Entry 4UZF (X-ray diffraction, 2.52 A resolution); this record covers chains A and B.

# Chain A
Protein: Riboflavin biosynthesis protein ribf
From: Corynebacterium ammoniagenes
Notes: EC 2.7.1.26, 2.7.7.2
Reference sequence: Q59263 (RIBF_CORAM); residue numbers follow UniProt; this construct covers 1-338
Chain sequence (338 residues; row label = number of the first residue in the row):
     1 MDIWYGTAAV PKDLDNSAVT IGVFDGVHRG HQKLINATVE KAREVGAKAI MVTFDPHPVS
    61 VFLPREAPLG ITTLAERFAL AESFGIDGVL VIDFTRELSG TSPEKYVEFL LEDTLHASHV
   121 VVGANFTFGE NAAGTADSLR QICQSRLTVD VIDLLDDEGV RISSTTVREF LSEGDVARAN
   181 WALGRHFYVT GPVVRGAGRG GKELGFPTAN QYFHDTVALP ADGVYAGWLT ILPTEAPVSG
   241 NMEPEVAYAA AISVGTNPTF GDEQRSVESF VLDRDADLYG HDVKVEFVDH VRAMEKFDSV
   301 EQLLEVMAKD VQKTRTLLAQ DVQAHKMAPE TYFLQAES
Disordered / not traced: 259-262
Differences from the reference sequence: engineered mutation Glu66 (Arg in Q59263)
Residues lining bound ligands: pyrophosphate (PPV): Gly22, Val23, Phe24, His28, His31, Asn125, Ser163, Ser164

# Chain B
Protein: Riboflavin biosynthesis protein ribf
From: Corynebacterium ammoniagenes
Notes: EC 2.7.1.26, 2.7.7.2
Reference sequence: Q59263 (RIBF_CORAM); residues 1001-1338 here correspond to UniProt positions 1-338 (UniProt number = residue number - 1000)
Chain sequence (338 residues; row label = number of the first residue in the row):
  1001 MDIWYGTAAV PKDLDNSAVT IGVFDGVHRG HQKLINATVE KAREVGAKAI MVTFDPHPVS
  1061 VFLPREAPLG ITTLAERFAL AESFGIDGVL VIDFTRELSG TSPEKYVEFL LEDTLHASHV
  1121 VVGANFTFGE NAAGTADSLR QICQSRLTVD VIDLLDDEGV RISSTTVREF LSEGDVARAN
  1181 WALGRHFYVT GPVVRGAGRG GKELGFPTAN QYFHDTVALP ADGVYAGWLT ILPTEAPVSG
  1241 NMEPEVAYAA AISVGTNPTF GDEQRSVESF VLDRDADLYG HDVKVEFVDH VRAMEKFDSV
  1301 EQLLEVMAKD VQKTRTLLAQ DVQAHKMAPE TYFLQAES
Disordered / not traced: 1260-1262
Differences from the reference sequence: engineered mutation Glu1066 (Arg66 in Q59263)
Residues lining bound ligands: pyrophosphate (PPV): Gly1022, Val1023, Phe1024, His1028, His1031, Asn1125, Ser1163, Ser1164

# Chain A / chain B interface
Pairs across the interface (29):
  Met1(A) - Pro1237(B)
  Ile3(A) - Pro1237(B)  hydrophobic
  Ile3(A) - Ser1239(B)  hydrogen bond (backbone-side chain)
  Tyr5(A) - Arg1199(B)
  Tyr5(A) - Ser1239(B)
  Tyr5(A) - Asp1277(B)
  Tyr5(A) - Tyr1279(B)
  Ala8(A) - Lys1202(B)
  Asp55(A) - Arg1195(B)  salt bridge
  Asp55(A) - Arg1199(B)  salt bridge
  Thr73(A) - Tyr1279(B)
  Leu74(A) - Arg1195(B)
  Leu74(A) - Tyr1279(B)  hydrogen bond (backbone-side chain)
  Ala75(A) - Tyr1279(B)  hydrogen bond (backbone-side chain)
  Glu82(A) - Glu1235(B)
  Glu82(A) - Pro1237(B)
  Arg195(A) - Tyr1005(B)  hydrogen bond
  Arg199(A) - Tyr1005(B)
  Arg199(A) - Asp1055(B)  salt bridge
  Glu235(A) - Glu1082(B)
  Pro237(A) - Met1001(B)
  Pro237(A) - Ile1003(B)  hydrophobic
  Pro237(A) - Glu1082(B)
  Ser239(A) - Ile1003(B)  hydrogen bond (side chain-backbone)
  Ser239(A) - Tyr1005(B)
  Asp277(A) - Tyr1005(B)
  Tyr279(A) - Thr1073(B)
  Tyr279(A) - Leu1074(B)  hydrogen bond (side chain-backbone)
  Tyr279(A) - Ala1075(B)  hydrogen bond (side chain-backbone)
Interface residues without a listed pair, chain A (21 interface residues in all): Ala9, Phe78, Val238, Gly240, Asp282
Interface residues without a listed pair, chain B (21 interface residues in all): Phe1078, Ala1079, Val1238, Gly1240, Asp1282

# Overview
Chain A and chain B each contribute 21 residues to their interface, with 7 hydrogen bonds and 3 salt bridges.
Polar pairs include Asp55(A)-Arg1195(B), Asp55(A)-Arg1199(B) and Arg199(A)-Asp1055(B). Chain A binds
pyrophosphate. Chain B binds pyrophosphate.
Chain A and chain B are both Riboflavin biosynthesis protein ribf (Corynebacterium ammoniagenes); the
structure, R66E mutant of FAD synthetase from Corynebacterium ammoniagenes, was determined by X-ray
diffraction, deposited together with 4UZE.
